7WF3 - chains B and D of the 12 polymer chains in the assembly; structure by electron microscopy, 3.40 A resolution.

[Chain B (and D)]
Molecule: Potassium voltage-gated channel subfamily A member 3
Source organism: Homo sapiens
Notes: fragment: TM domain; chain D of this document is another copy of the same molecule, construct and numbering; everything in this record applies to it too
UniProtKB: P22001 (KCNA3_HUMAN); residue numbers follow UniProt; this construct covers 208-493
Sequence (286 residues; each row starts with the number of its first residue):
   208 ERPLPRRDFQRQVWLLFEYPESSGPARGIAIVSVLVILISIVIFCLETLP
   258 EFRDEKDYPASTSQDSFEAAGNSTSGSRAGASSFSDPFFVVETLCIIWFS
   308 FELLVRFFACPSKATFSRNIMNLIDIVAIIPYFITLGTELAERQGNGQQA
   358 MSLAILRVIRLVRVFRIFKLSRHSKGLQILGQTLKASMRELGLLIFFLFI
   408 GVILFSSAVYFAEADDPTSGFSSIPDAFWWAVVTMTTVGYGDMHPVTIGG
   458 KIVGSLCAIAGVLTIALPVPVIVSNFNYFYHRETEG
Disordered / not traced: 261-288, 353-358
Bound ions: K+ site 1: Thr444, Val445 (shared with Thr444(D), Val445(D) of chain D; 2 residues of chain F; 2 residues of chain H); K+ site 2: Thr444 (shared with Thr444(D) of chain D; 1 residue of chain F; 1 residue of chain H)
What the authors report for this chain:
  - contacts within the chain: Tyr447-His451 (hydrogen bond), Asp449-His451 (hydrogen bond)
  - conformationally variable residues (side-chain flip): Gly446, Tyr447

[How chain B and chain D interact]
Residue-residue contacts (38):
  Ile248(B) - Ile410(D)  hydrophobic
  Cys252(B) - Pro432(D)
  Thr255(B) - Tyr417(D)  hydrogen bond
  Thr255(B) - Ser430(D)
  Thr255(B) - Ile431(D)
  Leu256(B) - Ser430(D)
  Arg260(B) - Ser429(D)  hydrogen bond (side chain-backbone)
  Arg364(B) - Phe418(D)
  Arg364(B) - Ala421(D)
  Leu368(B) - Ser414(D)
  Leu368(B) - Phe418(D)  hydrophobic
  Val371(B) - Leu411(D)  hydrophobic
  Val371(B) - Ser414(D)
  Ile374(B) - Leu411(D)  hydrophobic
  Ser381(B) - Phe403(D)
  Gly383(B) - Leu400(D)
  Gly383(B) - Phe404(D)
  Leu384(B) - Phe403(D)  hydrophobic
  Leu384(B) - Phe404(D)  hydrophobic
  Leu384(B) - Ile407(D)  hydrophobic
  Leu387(B) - Phe404(D)  hydrophobic
  Leu387(B) - Leu474(D)  hydrophobic
  Leu405(B) - Ile466(D)  hydrophobic
  Trp436(B) - Lys458(D)
  Trp436(B) - Ser462(D)
  Val439(B) - Ser462(D)
  Thr443(B) - Thr444(D)
  Thr444(B) - Thr444(D)
  Val445(B) - Thr441(D)
  Val445(B) - Thr444(D)
  Val445(B) - Val445(D)
  Val445(B) - Gly446(D)
  Tyr447(B) - Gly448(D)
  Val480(B) - Pro477(D)  hydrophobic
  Phe483(B) - Leu474(D)  hydrophobic
  Tyr487(B) - Arg396(D)
  Tyr487(B) - Glu397(D)  hydrogen bond
  Tyr487(B) - Leu400(D)  hydrophobic
Interface residues without a listed pair, chain B (34 interface residues in all): Phe251, Pro257, Arg367, Phe375, Leu377, Leu398, Leu401, Gly448, Val476, Ile479, Thr491
Interface residues without a listed pair, chain D (35 interface residues in all): Ala415, Asp422, Phe435, Pro452, Gly461, Ala465, Val469, Leu470, Ala473

[Overview]
34 residues of chain B face 35 of chain D across their interface; the contacts include 3 hydrogen bonds. Polar
contacts include Thr255(B)-Tyr417(D), Arg260(B)-Ser429(D) and Tyr487(B)-Glu397(D). Thr444(B) and Val445(B)
form the K+ site 1. From the paper: conformational variability at Gly446(B) and Tyr447(B); contacts within the
chain involving Tyr447(B), His451(B) and Asp449(B).
Both chains are Potassium voltage-gated channel subfamily A member 3 (Homo sapiens). Entry 7WF3 (Composite map
of human Kv1.3 channel in apo state with beta subunits) was determined by electron microscopy together with
7WF4 from the same study.
